4ZA2 - chains A and C of the 4 polymer chains in the assembly; structure by X-ray diffraction, 1.55 A resolution.

[Chain A (and C)]
Molecule: 2-deoxy-D-gluconate 3-dehydrogenase
Source organism: Pectobacterium carotovorum subsp. carotovorum
Notes: EC 1.1.1.127; chain C of this document is another copy of the same molecule, construct and numbering; everything in this record applies to it too
UniProt: A0A093RP61 (A0A093RP61_PECCC); residues 1-253 here = UniProt positions 1-253
Chain sequence (253 residues; row label = number of the first residue in the row):
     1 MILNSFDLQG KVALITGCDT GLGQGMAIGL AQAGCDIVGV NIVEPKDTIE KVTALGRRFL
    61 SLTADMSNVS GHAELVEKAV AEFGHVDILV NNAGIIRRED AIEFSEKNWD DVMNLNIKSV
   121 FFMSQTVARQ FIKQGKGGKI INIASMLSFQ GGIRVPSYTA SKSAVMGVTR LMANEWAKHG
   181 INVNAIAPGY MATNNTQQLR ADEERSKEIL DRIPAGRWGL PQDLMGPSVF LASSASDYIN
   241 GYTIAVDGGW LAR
Differences from the reference sequence: conflict E103 (Asp in A0A093RP61)

[Chain A / chain C interface]
Residue-residue contacts - 89 pairs, chain A then chain C:
  V69(A) - E106(C)
  D100(A) - E175(C)
  A101(A) - F121(C)
  A101(A) - Q125(C)  hydrogen bond (backbone-side chain)
  A101(A) - E175(C)  hydrogen bond (backbone-side chain)
  A101(A) - W176(C)  hydrophobic
  I102(A) - Q125(C)
  I102(A) - A128(C)  hydrophobic
  I102(A) - R129(C)  hydrogen bond (backbone-side chain)
  I102(A) - I132(C)  hydrophobic
  I102(A) - W176(C)
  E103(A) - Q125(C)
  E103(A) - R129(C)
  F104(A) - F121(C)  hydrophobic
  F104(A) - F122(C)
  F104(A) - Q125(C)  hydrogen bond (backbone-side chain)
  S105(A) - F122(C)
  E106(A) - V69(C)
  E106(A) - K118(C)  salt bridge
  E106(A) - F122(C)
  W109(A) - I117(C)  hydrophobic
  W109(A) - K118(C)
  W109(A) - F121(C)  hydrophobic
  W109(A) - F122(C)  hydrophobic
  D110(A) - K118(C)  salt bridge
  M113(A) - M113(C)  hydrophobic
  I117(A) - W109(C)  hydrophobic
  K118(A) - E106(C)  salt bridge
  K118(A) - W109(C)
  K118(A) - D110(C)  salt bridge
  F121(A) - A101(C)
  F121(A) - F104(C)  hydrophobic
  F121(A) - W109(C)  hydrophobic
  F121(A) - P156(C)  hydrophobic
  F122(A) - F104(C)
  F122(A) - S105(C)
  F122(A) - E106(C)
  F122(A) - W109(C)  hydrophobic
  Q125(A) - A101(C)  hydrogen bond (side chain-backbone)
  Q125(A) - I102(C)
  Q125(A) - E103(C)
  Q125(A) - F104(C)  hydrogen bond (side chain-backbone)
  A128(A) - I102(C)  hydrophobic
  R129(A) - I102(C)  hydrogen bond (side chain-backbone)
  R129(A) - E103(C)
  I132(A) - I102(C)  hydrophobic
  S148(A) - R170(C)
  F149(A) - R170(C)  hydrogen bond (backbone-side chain)
  G151(A) - R170(C)
  G151(A) - L171(C)
  G151(A) - N174(C)
  G152(A) - L171(C)
  G152(A) - N174(C)  hydrogen bond (backbone-side chain)
  I153(A) - E175(C)
  R154(A) - E175(C)  hydrogen bond (backbone-side chain)
  V155(A) - L171(C)
  P156(A) - F121(C)  hydrophobic
  P156(A) - V168(C)
  P156(A) - L171(C)
  T159(A) - G167(C)
  T159(A) - L171(C)
  A160(A) - A164(C)
  S163(A) - S163(C)
  S163(A) - G167(C)
  A164(A) - A160(C)
  G167(A) - T159(C)
  G167(A) - S163(C)
  V168(A) - P156(C)
  V168(A) - A160(C)  hydrophobic
  R170(A) - S148(C)
  R170(A) - F149(C)  hydrogen bond (side chain-backbone)
  R170(A) - Q150(C)
  R170(A) - G151(C)
  L171(A) - G151(C)
  L171(A) - G152(C)
  L171(A) - I153(C)  hydrophobic
  L171(A) - R154(C)
  L171(A) - V155(C)
  L171(A) - P156(C)
  L171(A) - T159(C)
  N174(A) - G151(C)
  N174(A) - G152(C)  hydrogen bond (side chain-backbone)
  N174(A) - I153(C)
  E175(A) - D100(C)
  E175(A) - A101(C)  hydrogen bond (side chain-backbone)
  E175(A) - I153(C)
  E175(A) - R154(C)  hydrogen bond (side chain-backbone)
  W176(A) - A101(C)  hydrophobic
  W176(A) - I102(C)  hydrophobic
Other interface residues (no listed pair), chain A (39 interface residues in all): Q150

[Summary]
The chain A/chain C interface involves 39 residues from each chain, with 14 hydrogen bonds and 4 salt bridges.
Among the polar pairs are E106(A)-K118(C), D110(A)-K118(C) and A101(A)-Q125(C).
Chain A and chain C are both 2-deoxy-D-gluconate 3-dehydrogenase (Pectobacterium carotovorum subsp.
carotovorum); the structure, Crystal structure of Pectobacterium carotovorum 2-keto-3-deoxy-D-gluconate
dehydrogenase complexed with NAD+, was determined by X-ray diffraction, deposited together with 4Z9X and 4Z9Y.
